Entry 8SH5 (X-ray diffraction, 2.75 A resolution); this record covers chains H and R of the 3 polymer chains in the assembly.

Chain H:
Protein: Fab BL3-6K170A heavy chain
Source organism: Mus musculus
Notes: antibody fragment or engineered binder
Chain sequence (228 residues; numbered 1 to 228; the number before each row is that of its first residue):
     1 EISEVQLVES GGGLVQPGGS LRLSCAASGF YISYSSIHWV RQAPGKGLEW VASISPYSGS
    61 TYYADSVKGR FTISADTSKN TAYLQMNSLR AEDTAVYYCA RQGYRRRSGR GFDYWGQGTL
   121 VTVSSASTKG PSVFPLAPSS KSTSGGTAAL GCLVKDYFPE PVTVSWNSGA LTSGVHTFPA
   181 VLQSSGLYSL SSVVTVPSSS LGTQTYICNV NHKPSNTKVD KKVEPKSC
Unresolved in the structure: 1-3
Disulfides: Cys25-Cys99, Cys152-Cys208

Chain R:
Molecule: 88-nt RNA strand
Sequence (88 nucleotides; each row starts with the number of its first residue):
     1 GGUAGAACAC GUGGGAUAGG GGAUGACCUU GUCGACCGAA ACACGGUCCC CUGCUCCUUC
    61 GAGCUGGCAA GGCGCUCACA GGUUCUAC
Construct notes: conflict A39 (G3858 in 51979311), A40 (U3859 in 51979311), A41 (U3860 in 51979311), C42 (A3861 in 51979311), A43 (U3862 in 51979311), U76 (C3895 in 51979311), C79 (A3898 in 51979311)
Modified / non-standard residues: GDP (guanosine-5'-diphosphate) at position 1
Reported in the primary citation:
  - contacts within the chain: A9-G81, A16-G74, U17-U24, A18-A23, G19-C49, G19-G20, G20-C50, G22-C51, G19-G22 (hydrogen bond), G20-G22, A23-U65, U24-A26, A23-U24 (hydrogen bond), G25-C73, A26-C54, A26-U52, C27-C64, C49-G67 (hydrogen bond), C49-C50 (hydrogen bond), C51-U65 (hydrogen bond), G19-C51 (hydrogen bond), C49-C51 (hydrogen bond), A23-U52 (hydrogen bond), G53-C64, A26-U65, U65-G67 (hydrogen bond), C49-U65 (pi stacking)
  - mutagenesis - U17C/A18U, C49U: unchanged binding to eIF4E
  - mutagenesis - G19A/C49U, G20A/C50U, G21A, G21C, A23G, U24C, C50U, U52C, U65C: abolished binding to eIF4E

Interface between chain H and chain R:
Pairs across the interface (20):
  Tyr34(H) - A39(R)  stacking on the base
  His38(H) - A41(R)  base contact
  Ser55(H) - C42(R)  base contact
  Pro56(H) - A40(R)  sugar contact
  Pro56(H) - A41(R)  phosphate contact
  Tyr57(H) - A39(R)  hydrogen bond to the sugar
  Tyr57(H) - A40(R)  stacking on the base
  Tyr57(H) - A43(R)  base contact
  Ser58(H) - C42(R)  hydrogen bond to the base
  Ser60(H) - C42(R)  hydrogen bond to the base
  Tyr62(H) - C42(R)  sugar contact
  Gln102(H) - A41(R)  hydrogen bond to the base
  Gly103(H) - A40(R)  phosphate contact
  Tyr104(H) - A39(R)  base contact
  Tyr104(H) - A40(R)  phosphate contact
  Arg105(H) - C37(R)  base contact
  Arg105(H) - G38(R)  hydrogen bond to the base
  Arg105(H) - A40(R)  hydrogen bond to the phosphate
  Arg106(H) - G38(R)  salt bridge to the phosphate
  Arg110(H) - A41(R)  hydrogen bond to the sugar
Other interface residues (no listed pair), chain H (15 interface residues in all): Ser36
From the paper, about this interface:
  - interface residues, chain R: G21(R)

Overview:
15 residues of chain H and 7 residues of chain R are in contact, with 7 hydrogen bonds, 1 salt bridge and 2
aromatic stacking contacts. Among the polar pairs are Ser58(H)-C42(R), Ser60(H)-C42(R) and Gln102(H)-A41(R).
From the paper: G19A/C49U, G20A/C50U and G21A of chain R, among others, abolish binding to eIF4E; the
interface residue G21(R); 11 substitutions were tested in all.
Chain H is Fab BL3-6K170A heavy chain (Mus musculus) and chain R is an 88-nt RNA strand; the structure,
Crystal structure of 3'cap-independent translation enhancers (CITE) from Pea enation mosaic virus RNA 2
(PEMV2) with ..., was determined by X-ray diffraction.
